6PVJ - chain A; structure by X-ray diffraction, 1.25 A resolution.

[Chain A]
Molecule: FAD monooxygenase
Source organism: Penicillium fellutanum
Reference sequence: L0E4H0 (L0E4H0_9EURO); residues 1-459 here = UniProt positions 1-459
Chain sequence (459 residues; row label = number of the first residue in the row):
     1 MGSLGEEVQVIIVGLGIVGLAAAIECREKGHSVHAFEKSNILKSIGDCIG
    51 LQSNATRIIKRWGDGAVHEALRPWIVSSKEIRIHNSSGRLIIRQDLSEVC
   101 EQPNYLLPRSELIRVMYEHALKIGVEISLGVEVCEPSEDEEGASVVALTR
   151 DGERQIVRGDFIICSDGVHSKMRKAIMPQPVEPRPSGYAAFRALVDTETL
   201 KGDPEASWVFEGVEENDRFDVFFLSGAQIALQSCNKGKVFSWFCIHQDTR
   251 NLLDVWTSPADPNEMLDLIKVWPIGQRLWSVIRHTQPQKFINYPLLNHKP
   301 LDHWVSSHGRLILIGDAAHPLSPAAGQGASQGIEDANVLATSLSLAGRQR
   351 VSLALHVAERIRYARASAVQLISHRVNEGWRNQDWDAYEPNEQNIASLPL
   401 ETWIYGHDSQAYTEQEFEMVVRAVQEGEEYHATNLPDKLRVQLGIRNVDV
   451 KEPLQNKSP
Unresolved in the structure: 1-4, 449-459
Small-molecule neighbours:
  - FAD (flavin-adenine dinucleotide): V13, G14, L15, G16, I17, V18, G19, F36, E37, K38, S39, I41, I45, G46, D47, C48, I49, R109, V131, E132, V133, S165, D166, G167, V168, R192, W256, I314, G315, D316, A317, P323, A329
  - OZA ((5aS,12aS,13aS)-9-bromo-12,12-dimethyl-2,3,11,12,12a,13-hexahydro-1H,5H,6H-5a,13a-(epiminomethano)indolizino[7,6-b]carbazol-14-one): Q52, V76, I81, L96, V99, C100, N104, F219, V221, Q228, F243, I245, A324, A325, G326, V376, N394, I395, A396, P399, L400
What the authors report for this chain:
  - mutagenesis - D47A, D47N: abolished catalytic activity
  - catalytic residues: R192 (proposed by the authors, not directly observed)
  - catalytic residues: D47

[In short]
Chain A binds flavin-adenine dinucleotide and compound OZA. The paper reports catalytic residues R192 and D47;
D47A and D47N abolish catalytic activity.
Chain A is FAD monooxygenase (Penicillium fellutanum); the structure, Crystal structure of PhqK in complex
with malbrancheamide C, was determined by X-ray diffraction (same publication as 6PVF, 6PVG, 6PVH and 6PVI).
